PDB entry 5C8E | X-ray diffraction, 3.89 A resolution | chains A and C of the 6 polymer chains in the assembly

Chain A (and C):
Molecule: Light-dependent transcriptional regulator CarH
Source organism: Thermus thermophilus (strain HB27 / ATCC BAA-163 / DSM 7039)
Notes: chain C of this document is another copy of the same molecule, construct and numbering; everything in this record applies to it too
UniProtKB: Q746J7 (Q746J7_THET2); numbering as in UniProt (aligned over 1-285)
Sequence (305 residues; each row starts with the number of its first residue; numbers below 1 keep their minus sign (Met-19 is residue -19)):
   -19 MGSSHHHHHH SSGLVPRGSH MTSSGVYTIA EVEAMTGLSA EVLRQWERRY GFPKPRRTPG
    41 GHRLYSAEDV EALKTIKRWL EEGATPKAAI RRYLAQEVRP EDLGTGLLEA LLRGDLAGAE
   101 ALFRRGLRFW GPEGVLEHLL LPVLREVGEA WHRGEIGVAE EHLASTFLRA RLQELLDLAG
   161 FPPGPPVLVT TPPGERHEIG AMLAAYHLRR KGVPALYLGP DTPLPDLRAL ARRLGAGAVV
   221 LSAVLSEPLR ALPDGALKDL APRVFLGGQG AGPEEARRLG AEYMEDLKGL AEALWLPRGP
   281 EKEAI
Disordered / not traced: -19 to 4, 278-285 (chain C: -19 to -1, 279-285)
Differences from the reference sequence: initiating methionine (-19); expression tag (-18 to 0)
Metal / ion sites: cobalamin Co: His177 (together with 5'-deoxyadenosine)
Ligand contacts:
  - 5'-deoxyadenosine (5AD): Gly128, Trp131, Val138, Glu141, His142, His177
  - cobalamin (B12): Leu121, Leu124, Arg125, Val127, Gly128, Glu129, Trp131, His132, Glu141, His142, Ser145, Arg149, Gly174, Glu175, Arg176, His177, Glu178, Ile179, Gly180, Leu183, Ala184, Val220, Leu221, Ser222, Val224, Leu225, Gly247, Gly248, Gln249, Met264, Glu265, Asp266, Leu267, Leu270
From the paper describing this entry:
  - binding site for 26-mer DNA segment containing the CarH operator sequence (antisense strand): Trp26, Arg29, Tyr30, Lys67
  - binding site for 26-mer DNA segment containing the CarH operator sequence (antisense strand): Gln25, His42
  - mutagenesis - R29A, R43A: abolished binding to DNA
  - mutagenesis - Q25A, W131F: unchanged binding to DNA
  - mutagenesis - Y30A, H42A, W131A, E141A, H142A, R176D/D201R, R176E/D201R, D201R: decreased binding to DNA
  - binding site for 26-mer DNA segment containing the CarH operator sequence (sense strand): Gln25, Arg28, Arg29, Arg37, His42, Arg43
  - mutagenesis - H142A, D201R: decreased binding to AdoCbl
  - mutagenesis - H132A: decreased binding to Cbl
  - mutagenesis - H132A: decreased binding to cobalamin

Interface between chain A and chain C:
Contacting residue pairs (38; chain A residue first):
  Val6(A) - Ala68(C)
  Val6(A) - Arg71(C)
  Val6(A) - Arg72(C)
  Tyr7(A) - Ala68(C)
  Tyr7(A) - Arg72(C)  hydrogen bond
  Thr8(A) - Thr65(C)
  Thr8(A) - Ala68(C)
  Thr38(A) - Lys67(C)
  Pro39(A) - Lys67(C)
  Arg104(A) - Arg104(C)
  Arg108(A) - Glu100(C)  salt bridge
  Arg108(A) - Arg104(C)
  Arg108(A) - Arg151(C)
  Arg108(A) - Glu154(C)  salt bridge
  Pro112(A) - Leu158(C)  hydrophobic
  Glu154(A) - Arg108(C)  salt bridge
  Asp157(A) - Arg190(C)  hydrogen bond (backbone-side chain)
  Leu158(A) - Pro112(C)  hydrophobic
  Leu158(A) - Leu158(C)  hydrophobic
  Leu158(A) - Ala159(C)
  Leu158(A) - Arg190(C)  hydrogen bond (backbone-side chain)
  Ala159(A) - Leu158(C)
  Ala159(A) - Arg190(C)  hydrogen bond (backbone-side chain)
  Gly160(A) - Gly160(C)
  Gly160(A) - Arg190(C)
  Phe161(A) - Arg190(C)  hydrogen bond (backbone-backbone)
  Pro162(A) - Lys191(C)
  Pro162(A) - Gly192(C)
  Pro163(A) - Lys191(C)
  Arg190(A) - Asp157(C)  hydrogen bond (side chain-backbone)
  Arg190(A) - Leu158(C)  hydrogen bond (side chain-backbone)
  Arg190(A) - Ala159(C)  hydrogen bond (side chain-backbone)
  Arg190(A) - Gly160(C)
  Arg190(A) - Phe161(C)  hydrogen bond (backbone-backbone)
  Lys191(A) - Pro162(C)
  Lys191(A) - Pro163(C)
  Gly192(A) - Pro162(C)
  Trp275(A) - Pro163(C)  hydrophobic
Other interface residues (no listed pair), chain A (24 interface residues in all): Glu11, Arg151, Leu155, Arg189
Other interface residues (no listed pair), chain C (25 interface residues in all): Gly63, Leu107, Leu155, Arg189

In short:
The interface between chain A and chain C involves 24 residues on one side and 25 on the other; the contacts
include 9 hydrogen bonds and 3 salt bridges. Polar contacts include Arg108(A)-Glu100(C), Arg108(A)-Glu154(C)
and Tyr7(A)-Arg72(C). From the paper: a binding site for 26-mer DNA segment containing the CarH operator
sequence (antisense strand) at Trp26(A), Arg29(A) and Tyr30(A) among others; Y30A, H42A and W131A of chain A,
among others, reduce binding to DNA; 13 substitutions were tested in all.
Chain A and chain C are both Light-dependent transcriptional regulator CarH (Thermus thermophilus (strain HB27
/ ATCC BAA-163 / DSM 7039)); the structure, Crystal structure of Thermus thermophilus CarH bound to
adenosylcobalamin and a 26-bp DNA segment, was determined by X-ray diffraction (same publication as 5C8A, 5C8D
and 5C8F).
